Entry 4FQJ (X-ray diffraction, 2.50 A resolution); this record covers chains A and H of the 3 polymer chains in the assembly.

[Chain A]
Name: Hemagglutinin
Organism: Influenza B virus
UniProtKB: I0B7N4 (I0B7N4_9INFB); the construct lacks a stretch of the UniProt sequence, so the offset changes along the chain: 31-163 = UniProt 46-178; 164-326 = UniProt 181-343
Amino-acid sequence (304 residues; each row starts with the number of its first residue; a row labelled like 163A-163B holds insertion residues (163A, then the next letters in order)):
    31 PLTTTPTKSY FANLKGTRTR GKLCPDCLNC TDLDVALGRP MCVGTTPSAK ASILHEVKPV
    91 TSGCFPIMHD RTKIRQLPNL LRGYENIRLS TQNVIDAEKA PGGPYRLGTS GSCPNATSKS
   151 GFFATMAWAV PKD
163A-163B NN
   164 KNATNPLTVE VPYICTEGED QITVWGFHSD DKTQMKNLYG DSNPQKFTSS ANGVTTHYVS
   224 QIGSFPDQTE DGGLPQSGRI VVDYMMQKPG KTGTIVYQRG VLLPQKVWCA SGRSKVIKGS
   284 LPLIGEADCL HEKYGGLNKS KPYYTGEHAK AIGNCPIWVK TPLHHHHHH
Not modelled in the structure: 31-32, 325-332
Sequence notes: expression tag (327-332)
Cystine bridges: Cys54-Cys57, Cys60-Cys72, Cys94-Cys143, Cys178-Cys272, Cys292-Cys318
Glycans and other covalent adducts: N-acetylglucosamine (NAG) linked to Asn59, Asn145, Asn301

[Chain H]
Name: antibody CR8071 heavy chain
Organism: Homo sapiens
Notes: fragment: Fab; antibody fragment or engineered binder
Amino-acid sequence (234 residues; each row starts with the number of its first residue; a row labelled like 82A-82C holds insertion residues (82A, then the next letters in order)):
     1 QVQLVQSGAE VKKPGASVRV SCRASGYIFT ESGITWVRQA PGQGLEWMGW IS
   52A G
    53 YSGDTKYAQK LQGRVTMTKD TSTTTAYMEL
82A-82C RSL
    83 RYDDTAVYYC ARDVQYSG
100A-100H SYLGAYYF
   101 DYWSPGTLVT VSSASTKGPS VFPLAPSSKS TSGGTAALGC LVKDYFPEPV TVSWNSGALT
   161 SGVHTFPAVL QSSGLYSLSS VVTVPSSSLG TQTYICNVNH KPSNTKVDKR VEPKSCHHHH
   221 HH
Not modelled in the structure: 128-133, 217-222
Cystine bridges: Cys22-Cys92, Cys140-Cys196

[Interface between chain A and chain H]
Pairs across the interface (35; chain A residue first):
  Lys38(A) with Leu100C(H), hydrogen bond (side chain-backbone)
  Ser39(A) with Ala100E(H)
  Tyr40(A) with Ala100E(H); Tyr100F(H), hydrophobic
  Phe41(A) with Tyr100F(H), hydrogen bond (backbone-side chain)
  Lys52(A) with Thr30(H); Tyr53(H); Tyr98(H)
  Leu58(A) with Ile28(H), hydrophobic; Thr30(H)
  Asn59(A) with Thr30(H)
  Cys60(A) with Tyr53(H)
  Thr61(A) with Tyr53(H)
  Asp62(A) with Tyr53(H), hydrogen bond (backbone-side chain)
  His85(A) with Tyr53(H); Ser99(H), hydrogen bond; Gly100(H), hydrogen bond (backbone-backbone)
  Glu86(A) with Tyr53(H), hydrogen bond; Ser99(H)
  Val90(A) with Ser54(H)
  Gly282(A) with Gly100(H)
  Ser283(A) with Gln97(H), hydrogen bond; Ser99(H), hydrogen bond (side chain-backbone); Gly100(H); Ser100A(H); Tyr100F(H)
  Leu284(A) with Gln97(H); Tyr98(H), hydrogen bond (backbone-backbone); Ser99(H), hydrogen bond (backbone-backbone); Tyr100F(H), hydrogen bond (backbone-side chain)
  Pro285(A) with Val96(H); Gln97(H); Tyr98(H), hydrophobic; Tyr100F(H), hydrogen bond (backbone-side chain)
  Ile287(A) with Val96(H), hydrophobic
Interface residues without a listed pair, chain H (14 interface residues in all): Thr73

[Summary]
18 residues of chain A and 14 residues of chain H are in contact; the contacts include 12 hydrogen bonds.
Among the polar pairs are Lys38(A)-Leu100C(H), Phe41(A)-Tyr100F(H) and Asp62(A)-Tyr53(H). Covalently linked
N-acetylglucosamine: at Asn59(A), Asn145(A) and Asn301(A).
Chain A is Hemagglutinin (Influenza B virus) and chain H is antibody CR8071 heavy chain (Homo sapiens); the
structure, Influenza B/Florida/4/2006 hemagglutinin Fab CR8071 complex, was determined by X-ray diffraction
together with 4FQH, 4FQI, 4FQK, 4FQM, 4FQV and 4FQY from the same study.
